6WMI - chains A and F of the 3 polymer chains in the assembly; structure by X-ray diffraction, 2.75 A resolution.

# Chain A
Protein: Zinc finger protein 410
From: Homo sapiens
UniProt: Q86VK4 (ZN410_HUMAN), isoform Q86VK4-5; residues 217-366 here correspond to UniProt positions 234-383 (UniProt number = residue number + 17)
Amino-acid sequence (155 residues; row label = number of the first residue in the row):
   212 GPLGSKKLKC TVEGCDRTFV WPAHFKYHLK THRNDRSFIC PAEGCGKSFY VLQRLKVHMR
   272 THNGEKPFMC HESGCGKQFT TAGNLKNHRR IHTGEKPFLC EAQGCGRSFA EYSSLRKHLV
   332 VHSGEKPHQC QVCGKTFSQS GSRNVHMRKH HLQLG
Unresolved in the structure: 212-216, 363-366
Construct notes: expression tag (212-216)
Curated features (UniProtKB/Swiss-Prot):
  - binding site (Zn(2+)): His-282
Ion coordination: Zn2+ site 1: Cys-221, Cys-226, His-239, His-243; Zn2+ site 2: Cys-251, Cys-256, His-269, His-273; Zn2+ site 3: Cys-281, Cys-286, His-299, His-303; Zn2+ site 4: Cys-311, Cys-316, His-329, His-333; Zn2+ site 5: Cys-341, Cys-344, His-357, His-361
From the paper describing this entry:
  - binding site for the 17-nt DNA strand: Trp-232, His-235, Tyr-238, Arg-265, Thr-292, Asn-295, Asn-298, Glu-322, Ser-325, Gln-350, Ser-353
  - binding site for the 17-nt DNA strand (chain F): Gln-264, Ser-324, Lys-328
  - contacts within the chain: Asn-298/Arg-301 (hydrogen bond)

# Chain F
Molecule: 17-nt DNA strand
Sequence (17 nucleotides; row label = number of the first residue in the row):
     1 CATTATTATG GGATGTG

# Chain A / chain F interface
Contacting residue pairs - 16 pairs, chain A then chain F:
  Ala-234(A) / DA2(F)  base contact
  Leu-263(A) / DT3(F)  phosphate contact
  Gln-264(A) / DT4(F)  base contact
  Gln-264(A) / DA5(F)  hydrogen bond to the base
  Lys-297(A) / DT7(F)  salt bridge to the phosphate
  Tyr-323(A) / DT9(F)  hydrogen bond to the phosphate
  Ser-324(A) / DT9(F)  base contact
  Ser-324(A) / DG10(F)  hydrogen bond to the base
  Arg-327(A) / DT9(F)  salt bridge to the phosphate
  Arg-327(A) / DG10(F)  salt bridge to the phosphate
  Lys-328(A) / DG12(F)  hydrogen bond to the base
  Lys-328(A) / DA13(F)  base contact
  His-339(A) / DG11(F)  salt bridge to the phosphate
  Ser-351(A) / DG11(F)  sugar contact
  Ser-351(A) / DG12(F)  phosphate contact
  Asn-355(A) / DG12(F)  hydrogen bond to the phosphate
Interface residues without a listed pair, chain A (14 interface residues in all): Lys-267, Gly-294, Gln-350
Interface residues without a listed pair, chain F (12 interface residues in all): DT6, DA8

# In short
14 residues of chain A face 12 of chain F across their interface; the contacts include 5 hydrogen bonds and 4
salt bridges. Polar pairs include Gln-264(A)/DA5(F), Ser-324(A)/DG10(F) and Lys-328(A)/DG12(F). From the
paper: a binding site for the 17-nt DNA strand at Trp-232(A), His-235(A) and Tyr-238(A) among others; a
binding site for the 17-nt DNA strand (chain F) at Gln-264(A), Ser-324(A) and Lys-328(A).
Chain A is Zinc finger protein 410 (Homo sapiens) and chain F is a 17-nt DNA strand; the structure, ZNF410
zinc fingers 1-5 with 17 mer blunt DNA Oligonucleotide, was determined by X-ray diffraction.
